PDB entry 4K9V | X-ray diffraction, 2.60 A resolution | chain A

# Chain A
Name: Cytochrome P450 3A4
From: Homo sapiens
Notes: EC 1.14.13.-, 1.14.13.157, 1.14.13.32, 1.14.13.67, 1.14.13.97; engineered mutation(s): 3-22 deletion
UniProt: P08684 (CP3A4_HUMAN); aligned to UniProt positions 1-483 over residues 21-503 (the alignment contains insertions or deletions, so no single offset holds)
Sequence (487 residues; each row starts with the number of its first residue):
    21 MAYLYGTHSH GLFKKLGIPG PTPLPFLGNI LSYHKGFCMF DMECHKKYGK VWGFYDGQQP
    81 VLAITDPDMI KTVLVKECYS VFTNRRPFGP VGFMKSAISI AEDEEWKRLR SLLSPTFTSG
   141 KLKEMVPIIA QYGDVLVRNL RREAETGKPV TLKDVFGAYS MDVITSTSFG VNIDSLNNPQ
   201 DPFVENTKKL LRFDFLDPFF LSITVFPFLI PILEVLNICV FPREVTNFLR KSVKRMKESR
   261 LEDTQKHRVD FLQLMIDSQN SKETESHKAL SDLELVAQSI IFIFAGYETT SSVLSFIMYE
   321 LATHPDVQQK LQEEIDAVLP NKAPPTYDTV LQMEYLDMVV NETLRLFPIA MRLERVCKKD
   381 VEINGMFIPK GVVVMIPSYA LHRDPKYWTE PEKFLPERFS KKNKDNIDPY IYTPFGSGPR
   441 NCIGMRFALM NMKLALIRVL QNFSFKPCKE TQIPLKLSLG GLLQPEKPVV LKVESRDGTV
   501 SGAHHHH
Disordered / not traced: 21-27, 265-268, 280-288, 497-507
Differences from the reference sequence: expression tag (504-507)
Metal / ion sites: heme Fe: Cys442 (together with 6AW)
Residues lining bound ligands:
  - 6AW (1,3-thiazol-5-ylmethyl [(3S,6S)-6-{[N-(methyl{[2-(propan-2-yl)-1,3-thiazol-4-yl]methyl}carbamoyl)-L-seryl]amino}octan-3-yl]carbamate): Tyr53, Phe57, Asp76, Arg105, Arg106, Phe108, Ser119, Phe213, Phe215, Thr224, Phe241, Ile301, Phe304, Ala305, Thr309, Ile369, Ala370, Met371, Arg372, Glu374, Cys442, Gly481
  - heme (HEM): Arg105, Ile118, Ser119, Trp126, Arg130, Phe137, Phe302, Ala305, Gly306, Thr309, Val313, Leu364, Ile369, Ala370, Leu373, Arg375, Thr433, Pro434, Phe435, Gly436, Ser437, Arg440, Asn441, Cys442, Ile443, Gly444, Phe447, Ala448, Met452

# Summary
Bound to chain A: heme and compound 6AW.
Chain A is Cytochrome P450 3A4 (Homo sapiens); the structure, Complex of CYP3A4 with a desoxyritonavir analog,
was determined by X-ray diffraction (same publication as 4K9T, 4K9U, 4K9W and 4K9X).
